Entry 6W2Y (electron microscopy, 3.20 A resolution); this record covers chains A and B.

== Chain A (and B) ==
Molecule: Gamma-aminobutyric acid type B receptor subunit 1
From: Homo sapiens
Notes: chain B of this document is another copy of the same molecule, construct and numbering; everything in this record applies to it too
UniProtKB: Q9UBS5 (GABR1_HUMAN), isoform Q9UBS5-2; residues 30-844 here = UniProt positions 30-844
Amino-acid sequence (829 residues; numbered 22 to 850; the number before each row is that of its first residue):
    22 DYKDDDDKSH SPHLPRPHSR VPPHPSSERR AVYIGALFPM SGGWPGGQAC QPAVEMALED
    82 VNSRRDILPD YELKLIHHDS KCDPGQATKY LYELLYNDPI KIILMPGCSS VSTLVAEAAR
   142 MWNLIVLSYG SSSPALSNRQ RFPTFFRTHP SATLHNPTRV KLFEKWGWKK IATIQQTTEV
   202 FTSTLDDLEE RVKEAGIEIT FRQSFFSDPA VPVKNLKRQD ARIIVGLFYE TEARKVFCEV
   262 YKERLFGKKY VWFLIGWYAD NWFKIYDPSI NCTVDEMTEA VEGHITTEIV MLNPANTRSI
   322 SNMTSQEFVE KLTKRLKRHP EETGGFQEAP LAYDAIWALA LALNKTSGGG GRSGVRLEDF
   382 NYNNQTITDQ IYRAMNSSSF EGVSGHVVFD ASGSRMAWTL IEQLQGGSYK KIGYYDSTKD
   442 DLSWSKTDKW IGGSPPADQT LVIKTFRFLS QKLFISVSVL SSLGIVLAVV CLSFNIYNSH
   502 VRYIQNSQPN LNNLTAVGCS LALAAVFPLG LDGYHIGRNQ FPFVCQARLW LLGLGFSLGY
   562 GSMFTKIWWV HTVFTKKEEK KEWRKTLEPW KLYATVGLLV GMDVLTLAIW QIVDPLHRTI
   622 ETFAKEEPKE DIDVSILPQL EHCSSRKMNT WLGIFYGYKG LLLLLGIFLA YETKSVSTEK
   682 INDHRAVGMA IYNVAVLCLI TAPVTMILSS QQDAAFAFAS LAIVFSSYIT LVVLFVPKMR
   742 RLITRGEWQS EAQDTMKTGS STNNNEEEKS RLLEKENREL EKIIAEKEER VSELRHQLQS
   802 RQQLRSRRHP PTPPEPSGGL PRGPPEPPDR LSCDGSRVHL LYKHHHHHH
Unresolved in the structure: 22-48, 369-376, 576-590, 630-633, 677-682, 745-850 (chain B: 22-48, 369-376, 576-590, 630-633, 678-682, 745-850)
Differences from the reference sequence: expression tag (22-29, 845-850)
Cystine bridges: C103-C129, C259-C293, C546-C644
Glycans and other covalent adducts: N-acetylglucosamine (NAG) linked to N323, N365
Bound ions: Mg2+: G277, E309, E423
Ligand contacts:
  - L9Q ((1S)-2-{[(S)-(2-aminoethoxy)(hydroxy)phosphoryl]oxy}-1-[(octadecanoyloxy)methyl]ethyl (9Z)-octadec-9-enoate): C520, A523, L530, R549, L550, L553, G554, G556, F557, G560, Y561, W611, H643, C644, L653, F656, Y657, K660, L664, C699, L700, T702, A703, T706, A720, A723, I724, S727
  - N-acetylglucosamine (NAG; 2-acetamido-2-deoxy-beta-D-glucopyranose): Y393, N397, S398
  - SGG ([(2S)-3-[[(1S)-1-(3,4-dichlorophenyl)ethyl]amino]-2-oxidanyl-propyl]-(phenylmethyl)phosphinic acid): G64, W65, C129, S130, G151, S152, S153, H170, W278, M312, Q348, E349
From the paper describing this entry:
  - mutagenesis - R549A, H572A/E673A: increased signaling
  - mutagenesis - L553W: decreased signaling

== How chain A and chain B interact ==
Residue-residue contacts (46; chain A residue first):
  D104(A) with E138(B); R141(B), salt bridge
  G106(A) with E138(B); M142(B)
  Q107(A) with R141(B); M142(B)
  T109(A) with Y113(B), hydrogen bond; A139(B)
  K110(A) with Y113(B); Y117(B), hydrogen bond; M142(B); W143(B)
  Y113(A) with T109(B), hydrogen bond; K110(B), hydrogen bond (side chain-backbone); Y113(B), hydrophobic; Y117(B), hydrophobic
  E114(A) with Y117(B), hydrogen bond
  Y117(A) with K110(B); Y113(B), hydrophobic; E114(B), hydrogen bond
  L135(A) with L135(B), hydrophobic
  E138(A) with G106(B)
  A139(A) with T109(B)
  R141(A) with D104(B), salt bridge
  M142(A) with G106(B); Q107(B); K110(B)
  W143(A) with K110(B)
  D207(A) with F227(B)
  R223(A) with R223(B); Q224(B); S225(B)
  Q224(A) with R223(B)
  S225(A) with R223(B)
  F227(A) with D207(B)
  N694(A) with V697(B)
  V697(A) with L698(B), hydrophobic
  I701(A) with L698(B), hydrophobic; I701(B), hydrophobic
  V705(A) with V705(B), hydrophobic; F719(B), hydrophobic
  I708(A) with Q712(B); F719(B), hydrophobic
  L709(A) with L709(B), hydrophobic
  Q712(A) with I708(B)
  F719(A) with I708(B), hydrophobic
Also at the interface, not in a pair above, chain A (34 interface residues in all): P105, T203, I220, T221, V232, L698, P704
Also at the interface, not in a pair above, chain B (35 interface residues in all): P105, T203, S204, I220, V232, N694, P704, A715

== In short ==
34 residues of chain A face 35 of chain B across their interface; the contacts include 6 hydrogen bonds and 2
salt bridges. Polar pairs include D104(A)-R141(B), T109(A)-Y113(B) and K110(A)-Y117(B). Bound to chain A:
N-acetylglucosamine, compound L9Q and compound SGG. From the paper: R549A and H572A/E673A of chain A increase
signaling; L553W of chain A reduces signaling.
Both chains are Gamma-aminobutyric acid type B receptor subunit 1 (Homo sapiens). Entry 6W2Y (CryoEM Structure
of GABAB1b Homodimer) was determined by electron microscopy, deposited together with 6W2X.
